PDB entry 8IDC | electron microscopy, 3.90 A resolution | chains D and C of the 5 polymer chains in the assembly

# Chain D (and C)
Name: Cell division protein FtsX
Organism: Mycobacterium tuberculosis
Notes: chain C of this document is another copy of the same molecule, construct and numbering; everything in this record applies to it too
UniProtKB: A0A045GRS5 (A0A045GRS5_MYCTX); numbering as in UniProt (aligned over 1-297)
Chain sequence (297 residues; numbered 1 to 297; the number before each row is that of its first residue):
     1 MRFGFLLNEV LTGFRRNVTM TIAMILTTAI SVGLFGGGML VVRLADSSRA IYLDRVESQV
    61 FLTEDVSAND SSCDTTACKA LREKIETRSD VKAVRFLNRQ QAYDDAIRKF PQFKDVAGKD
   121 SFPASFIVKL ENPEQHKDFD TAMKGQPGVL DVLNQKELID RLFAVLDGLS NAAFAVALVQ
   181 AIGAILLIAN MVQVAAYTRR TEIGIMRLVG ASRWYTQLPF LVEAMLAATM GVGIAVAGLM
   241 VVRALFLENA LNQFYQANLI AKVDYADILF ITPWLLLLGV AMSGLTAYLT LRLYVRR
Unresolved in the structure: 296-297
Cystine bridges: Cys73-Cys78
From the paper describing this entry:
  - conformationally variable residues (domain motion): Arg49 to Arg55, Gln112

# Chain D / chain C interface
Contacting residue pairs - 26 pairs, chain D then chain C:
  Thr19(D) with Leu186(C); Asn190(C), hydrogen bond
  Met20(D) with Asn190(C)
  Ile22(D) with Leu186(C), hydrophobic
  Ala23(D) with Leu186(C)
  Leu26(D) with Gly183(C)
  Ile30(D) with Val179(C), hydrophobic; Gln180(C)
  Gly168(D) with Phe246(C)
  Asn171(D) with Phe246(C)
  Ala172(D) with Phe246(C), hydrophobic
  Gln180(D) with Ile30(C); Gln180(C)
  Gly183(D) with Leu26(C)
  Leu186(D) with Thr19(C); Ala23(C), hydrophobic
  Leu187(D) with Leu187(C), hydrophobic
  Asn190(D) with Met20(C)
  Tyr197(D) with Tyr197(C)
  Phe246(D) with Asn171(C)
  Asn249(D) with Ala164(C)
  Ala250(D) with Val165(C), hydrophobic
  Gln253(D) with Leu158(C); Arg161(C)
  Phe254(D) with Arg161(C)
  Gln256(D) with Leu158(C)
Other interface residues (no listed pair), chain D (24 interface residues in all): Val176, Val179, Val242
Other interface residues (no listed pair), chain C (22 interface residues in all): Ile22, Gly168, Ala172, Ile182

# Overview
24 residues of chain D and 22 residues of chain C are in contact; the contacts include 1 hydrogen bond. The
hydrogen-bonded pair is Thr19(D)-Asn190(C). The paper reports conformational variability at Arg49(D) and
Gln112(D).
Chain D and chain C are both Cell division protein FtsX (Mycobacterium tuberculosis); the structure, Cryo-EM
structure of Mycobacterium tuberculosis FtsEX/RipC complex in peptidisc, was determined by electron microscopy
together with 8IDB, 8IDD, 8IGQ and 8JIA from the same study.
